Entry 8YN0 (X-ray diffraction, 2.49 A resolution); this record covers chains E and H of the 3 polymer chains in the assembly.

== Chain E ==
Protein: Senescence-associated carboxylesterase 101
From: Arabidopsis thaliana
Notes: EC 3.1.1.1
UniProtKB: Q4F883 (SG101_ARATH); residues 2-537 here = UniProt positions 2-537
Sequence (536 residues; row label = number of the first residue in the row):
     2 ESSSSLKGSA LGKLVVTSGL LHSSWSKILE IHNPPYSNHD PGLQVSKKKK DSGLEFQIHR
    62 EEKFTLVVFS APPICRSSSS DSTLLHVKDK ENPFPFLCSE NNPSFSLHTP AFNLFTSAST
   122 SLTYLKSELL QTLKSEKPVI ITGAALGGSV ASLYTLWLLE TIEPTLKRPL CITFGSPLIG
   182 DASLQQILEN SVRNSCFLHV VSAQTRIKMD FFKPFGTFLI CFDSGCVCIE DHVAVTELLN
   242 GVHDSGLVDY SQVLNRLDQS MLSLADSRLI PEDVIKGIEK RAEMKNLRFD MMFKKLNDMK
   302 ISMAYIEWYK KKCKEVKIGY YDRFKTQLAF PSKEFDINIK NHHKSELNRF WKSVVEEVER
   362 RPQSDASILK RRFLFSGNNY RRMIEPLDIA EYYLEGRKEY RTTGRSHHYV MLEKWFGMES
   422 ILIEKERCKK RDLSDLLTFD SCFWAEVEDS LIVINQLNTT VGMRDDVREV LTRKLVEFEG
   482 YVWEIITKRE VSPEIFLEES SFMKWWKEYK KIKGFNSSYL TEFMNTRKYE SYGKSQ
Disordered / not traced: 47-52, 263-265
UniProt features mapped onto this chain:
  - mutagenesis: Leu12 (L12A: No effect on interaction with EDS1; when associated with A-21. No effect on interaction with EDS1; when associated with A-21 and A-141. Loss of interaction with EDS1; when associated with A-21 ...), Leu21 (L21A: No effect on interaction with EDS1; when associated with A-12. No effect on interaction with EDS1; when associated with A-12 and A-141. Loss of interaction with EDS1; when associated with A-12 ...), Ile141 (I141A: No effect on interaction with EDS1; when associated with A-12 and A-21. Loss of interaction with EDS1; when associated with A-12; A-21 and A-306), Tyr306 (Y306A: Loss of interaction with EDS1; when associated with A-12; A-21 and A-141)
Residues lining bound ligands: adenosine-5-diphosphoribose / ATP: Lys301, Met304, Ala305, Glu308, Lys371, Arg372, Arg373, Phe376, Ser377, Asn380, Met384, Asp436, Leu438

== Chain H ==
Protein: Probable disease resistance protein At5g66890
From: Arabidopsis thaliana
UniProtKB: Q9FKZ2 (DRL41_ARATH); residue numbers follow UniProt; this construct covers 1-415
Sequence (415 residues; each row starts with the number of its first residue):
     1 MNSNSIQSFD ALPHNLRECF LDMASFLEDQ RIIASTIIDL WSASYGKEGM NNLQDLASRN
    61 LLKLLPIGRN EYEDGFYNEL LVKQDNVLRE FAINQCLKES SSIFERKRLN LEIQDNKFPN
   121 WCLNPKQPIV INASLFSIST DDSFASSWFE MDCPNVEALV LNISSSNYAL PNFIATMKEL
   181 KVVIIINHGL EPAKLTNLSC LSSLPNLKRI RFEKVSISLL DIPKLGLKSL EKLSLWFCHV
   241 VDALNELEDV SETLQSLQEI EIDYCYNLDE LPYWISQVVS LKKLSVTNCN KLCRVIEAIG
   301 DLRDLETLRL SSCASLLELP ETIDRLDNLR FLDVSGGFQL KNLPLEIGKL KKLEKISMKD
   361 CYRCELPDSV KNLENLEVKC DEDTAFLWKI LKPEMKNLTI TEEKTEHNLN LLQLF
Disordered / not traced: 244-246

== Chain E / chain H interface ==
Pairs across the interface (42):
  Leu288(E) with Phe386(H), hydrophobic
  Met292(E) with Asp383(H)
  Lys296(E) with Tyr362(H); Asp383(H), salt bridge
  Ile302(E) with His407(H)
  Tyr306(E) with His407(H), hydrogen bond; Asn408(H)
  Trp309(E) with Leu409(H), hydrophobic
  Tyr310(E) with Phe415(H), hydrophobic
  Lys313(E) with Phe415(H)
  Cys314(E) with Phe415(H), hydrophobic
  Arg324(E) with Phe415(H), hydrogen bond (side chain-backbone)
  Pro332(E) with Phe237(H); Tyr266(H), hydrophobic
  Ser333(E) with Leu190(H); Lys214(H), hydrogen bond (backbone-side chain); Phe237(H)
  Lys334(E) with Phe237(H); Leu414(H); Phe415(H)
  Glu335(E) with Lys214(H), salt bridge; Trp236(H), hydrogen bond; Phe237(H); Tyr264(H); Leu414(H), hydrogen bond (backbone-backbone)
  Phe336(E) with Leu411(H); Leu412(H); Leu414(H), hydrogen bond (backbone-backbone)
  Ile338(E) with Phe237(H), hydrophobic; Tyr264(H), hydrophobic; Asn290(H)
  Asn339(E) with Tyr264(H), hydrogen bond; Leu411(H)
  Asn342(E) with Asn290(H); Ala314(H)
  His343(E) with Phe338(H)
  Glu347(E) with Phe338(H); Tyr362(H), hydrogen bond; Arg363(H), salt bridge
  Arg350(E) with Phe338(H); Gln339(H), hydrogen bond; Arg363(H)
Interface residues without a listed pair, chain E (24 interface residues in all): Asp299, Val317, Asp337
Interface residues without a listed pair, chain H (22 interface residues in all): Asn288

== Overview ==
24 residues of chain E face 22 of chain H across their interface, with 9 hydrogen bonds and 3 salt bridges.
Among the polar pairs are Lys296(E)-Asp383(H), Glu335(E)-Lys214(H) and Glu347(E)-Arg363(H). Bound to chain E:
adenosine-5-diphosphoribose / ATP. UniProt lists 4 mutagenesis sites on chain E.
Here chain E is Senescence-associated carboxylesterase 101 and chain H is Probable disease resistance protein
At5g66890, both from Arabidopsis thaliana. Entry 8YN0 (Crystal structure of NRG1C in complex with
EDS1-SAG101-(ADPr-ATP)) was determined by X-ray diffraction together with 8YN1 from the same study.
